Entry 4Q9U (X-ray diffraction, 4.62 A resolution (low resolution: residue-level contacts below are approximate; hydrogen-bond / salt-bridge calls are withheld)); this record covers chains A and D of the 8 polymer chains in the assembly.

# Chain A
Name: Rab5 GDP/GTP exchange factor
Organism: Homo sapiens
Notes: engineered mutation(s): 393-407 deletion mutant
Reference sequence: Q9UJ41 (RABX5_HUMAN); aligned to UniProt positions 132-440 over residues 132-440 (the alignment contains insertions or deletions, so no single offset holds)
Amino-acid sequence (317 residues; row label = number of the first residue in the row):
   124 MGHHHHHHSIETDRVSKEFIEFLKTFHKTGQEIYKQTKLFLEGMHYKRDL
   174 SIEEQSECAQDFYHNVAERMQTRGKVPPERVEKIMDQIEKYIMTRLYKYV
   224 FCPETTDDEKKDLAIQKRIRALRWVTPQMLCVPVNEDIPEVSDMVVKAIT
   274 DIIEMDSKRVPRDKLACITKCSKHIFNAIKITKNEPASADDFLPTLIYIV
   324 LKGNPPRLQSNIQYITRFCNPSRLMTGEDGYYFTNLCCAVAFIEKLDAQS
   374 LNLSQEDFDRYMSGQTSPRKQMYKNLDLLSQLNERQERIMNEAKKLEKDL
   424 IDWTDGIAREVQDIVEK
Unresolved in the structure: 124-133, 199, 438-440
Construct notes: expression tag (124-131)
Swiss-Prot annotation at these positions:
  - modified residue: Ser132 (Phosphoserine), Lys151 (N6-acetyllysine), Lys170 (N6-acetyllysine), Ser373 (Phosphoserine), Ser377 (Phosphoserine), Ser390 (Phosphoserine)
From the paper describing this entry:
  - catalytic residues: Asp313 (citing earlier work)

# Chain D
Name: Rab GTPase-binding effector protein 1
Organism: Homo sapiens
Reference sequence: Q15276 (RABE1_HUMAN); residue numbers follow UniProt; this construct covers 552-642
Amino-acid sequence (92 residues; numbered 551 to 642; the number before each row is that of its first residue):
   551 METRDQVKKLQLMLRQANDQLEKTMKDKQELEDFIKQSSEDSSHQISALV
   601 LRAQASEILLEELQQGLSQAKRDVQEQMAVLMQSREQVSEEL
Unresolved in the structure: 551-557, 633-642
Construct notes: expression tag (551)
From the paper describing this entry:
  - mutagenesis - N568A/E572A/Q579A/E582A, I608A/D623A: unchanged catalytic activity with Rab5 GDP/GTP exchange factor (chain A)
  - mutagenesis - E607K, I608D: unchanged binding to Rab5 GDP/GTP exchange factor (chain A)

# Interface between chain A and chain D
Contacting residue pairs (29; chain A residue first):
  Arg243(A) - Gln579(D)
  Arg243(A) - Asp583(D)
  Arg246(A) - Gln587(D)
  Arg246(A) - Glu590(D)
  Trp247(A) - Glu590(D)
  Pro391(A) - Glu582(D)
  Gln394(A) - Ser589(D)
  Met395(A) - Ser589(D)
  Met395(A) - Ser592(D)
  Asn398(A) - Ser589(D)
  Asn398(A) - Ser592(D)
  Asn398(A) - Ser593(D)
  Asn398(A) - Ile596(D)
  Leu405(A) - Ile596(D)
  Leu405(A) - Val600(D)
  Arg408(A) - Gln604(D)
  Arg408(A) - Glu607(D)
  Gln409(A) - Ala603(D)
  Ile412(A) - Glu607(D)
  Glu415(A) - Leu610(D)
  Glu415(A) - Gln614(D)
  Ala416(A) - Leu610(D)
  Lys418(A) - Gln614(D)
  Leu423(A) - Leu617(D)
  Trp426(A) - Leu617(D)
  Trp426(A) - Ala620(D)
  Trp426(A) - Lys621(D)
  Trp426(A) - Val624(D)
  Ile430(A) - Val624(D)
Also at the interface, not in a pair above, chain A (22 interface residues in all): Lys240, Lys325, Thr389, Leu419, Asp422
Also at the interface, not in a pair above, chain D (23 interface residues in all): Ile585, Lys586, Leu599, Ser606
From the paper, about this interface:
  - interface residues, chain A: Arg243(A)
  - hot spots on chain D (mutagenesis) - L599D, L610D, L613D, L617D: abolished binding to Rab5 GDP/GTP exchange factor (chain A)
  - hot spots on chain D (mutagenesis) - V624D: decreased binding to Rab5 GDP/GTP exchange factor (chain A)

# Overview
22 residues of chain A and 23 residues of chain D are in contact. The paper reports the catalytic residue
Asp313(A); L599D, L610D and L613D of chain D, among others, abolish binding to Rab5 GDP/GTP exchange factor
(chain A); 9 substitutions were tested in all.
Chain A is Rab5 GDP/GTP exchange factor and chain D is Rab GTPase-binding effector protein 1, both from Homo
sapiens; the structure, Crystal structure of the Rab5, Rabex-5delta and Rabaptin-5C21 complex, was determined
by X-ray diffraction together with 4N3X, 4N3Y and 4N3Z from the same study.
